PDB entry 2CW0 | X-ray diffraction, 3.30 A resolution | chains B and C of the 6 polymer chains in the assembly

== Chain B ==
Molecule: DNA-directed RNA polymerase alpha chain
From: Thermus thermophilus
Notes: EC 2.7.7.6
Reference sequence: Q5SHR6 (RPOA_THET8); residue numbers follow UniProt; this construct covers 1-315
Sequence (315 residues; row label = number of the first residue in the row):
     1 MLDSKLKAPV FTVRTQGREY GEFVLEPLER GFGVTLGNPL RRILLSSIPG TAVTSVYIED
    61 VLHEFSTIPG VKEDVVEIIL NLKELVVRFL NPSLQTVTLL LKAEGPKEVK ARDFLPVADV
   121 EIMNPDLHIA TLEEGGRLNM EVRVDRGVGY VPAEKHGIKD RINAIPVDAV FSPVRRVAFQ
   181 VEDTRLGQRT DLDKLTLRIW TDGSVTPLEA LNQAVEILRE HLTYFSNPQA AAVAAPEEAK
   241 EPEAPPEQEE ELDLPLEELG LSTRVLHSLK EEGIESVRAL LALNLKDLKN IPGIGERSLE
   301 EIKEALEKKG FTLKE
Not modelled in the structure: 230-315

== Chain C ==
Molecule: DNA-directed RNA polymerase beta chain
From: Thermus thermophilus
Notes: EC 2.7.7.6
Reference sequence: Q8RQE9 (RPOB_THET8); residue numbers follow UniProt; this construct covers 1-1119
Sequence (1119 residues; each row starts with the number of its first residue):
     1 MEIKRFGRIR EVIPLPPLTE IQVESYRRAL QADVPPEKRE NVGIQAAFRE TFPIEEEDKG
    61 KGGLVLDFLE YRLGEPPFPQ DECREKDLTY QAPLYARLQL IHKDTGLIKE DEVFLGHIPL
   121 MTEDGSFIIN GADRVIVSQI HRSPGVYFTP DPARPGRYIA SIIPLPKRGP WIDLEVEPNG
   181 VVSMKVNKRK FPLVLLLRVL GYDQETLARE LGAYGELVQG LMDESVFAMR PEEALIRLFT
   241 LLRPGDPPKR DKAVAYVYGL IADPRRYDLG EAGRYKAEEK LGIRLSGRTL ARFEDGEFKD
   301 EVFLPTLRYL FALTAGVPGH EVDDIDHLGN RRIRTVGELM TDQFRVGLAR LARGVRERML
   361 MGSEDSLTPA KLVNSRPLEA AIREFFSRSQ LSQFKDETNP LSSLRHKRRI SALGPGGLTR
   421 ERAGFDVRDV HRTHYGRICP VETPEGANIG LITSLAAYAR VDELGFIRTP YRRVVGGVVT
   481 DEVVYMTATE EDRYTIAQAN TPLEGNRIAA ERVVARRKGE PVIVSPEEVE FMDVSPKQVF
   541 SVNTNLIPFL EHDDANRALM GSNMQTQAVP LIRAQAPVVM TGLEERVVRD SLAALYAEED
   601 GEVAKVDGNR IVVRYEDGRL VEYPLRRFYR SNQGTALDQR PRVVVGQRVR KGDLLADGPA
   661 SENGFLALGQ NVLVAIMPFD GYNFEDAIVI SEELLKRDFY TSIHIERYEI EARDTKLGPE
   721 RITRDIPHLS EAALRDLDEE GVVRIGAEVK PGDILVGRTS FKGESEPTPE ERLLRSIFGE
   781 KARDVKDTSL RVPPGEGGIV VRTVRLRRGD PGVELKPGVR EVVRVYVAQK RKLQVGDKLA
   841 NRHGNKGVVA KILPVEDMPH LPDGTPVDVI LNPLGVPSRM NLGQILETHL GLAGYFLGQR
   901 YISPIFDGAK EPEIKELLAQ AFEVYFGKRK GEGFGVDKRE VEVLRRAEKL GLVTPGKTPE
   961 EQLKELFLQG KVVLYDGRTG EPIEGPIVVG QMFIMKLYHM VEDKMHARST GPYSLITQQP
  1021 LGGKAQFGGQ RFGEMEVWAL EAYGAAHTLQ EMLTLKSDDI EGRNAAYEAI IKGEDVPEPS
  1081 VPESFRVLVK ELQALALDVQ TLDEKDNPVD IFEGLASKR

== Chain B / chain C interface ==
Pairs across the interface (5):
  R30(B) - E856(C)
  G31(B) - E856(C)
  V34(B) - R978(C)
  N38(B) - T979(C)  hydrogen bond
  R42(B) - E981(C)  salt bridge
Also at the interface, not in a pair above, chain B (6 interface residues in all): R41
Also at the interface, not in a pair above, chain C (5 interface residues in all): R939

== Summary ==
Chain B and chain C form an interface of 6 and 5 residues respectively; the contacts include 1 hydrogen bond
and 1 salt bridge. Among the polar pairs are R42(B)-E981(C) and N38(B)-T979(C).
Chain B is DNA-directed RNA polymerase alpha chain and chain C is DNA-directed RNA polymerase beta chain, both
from Thermus thermophilus; the structure, Crystal structure of Thermus thermophilus RNA polymerase holoenzyme
at 3.3 angstroms resolution, was determined by X-ray diffraction (same publication as 1ZYR).
